9GGE - chains A and T of the 5 polymer chains in the assembly; structure by electron microscopy, 2.69 A resolution.

== Chain A ==
Name: DNA polymerase subunit gamma-1
From: Homo sapiens
Notes: EC 2.7.7.7, 3.1.11.-, 4.2.99.-
UniProtKB: P54098 (DPOG1_HUMAN); residue numbers follow UniProt; this construct covers 26-1239
Chain sequence (1221 residues; numbered 19 to 1239; the number before each row is that of its first residue):
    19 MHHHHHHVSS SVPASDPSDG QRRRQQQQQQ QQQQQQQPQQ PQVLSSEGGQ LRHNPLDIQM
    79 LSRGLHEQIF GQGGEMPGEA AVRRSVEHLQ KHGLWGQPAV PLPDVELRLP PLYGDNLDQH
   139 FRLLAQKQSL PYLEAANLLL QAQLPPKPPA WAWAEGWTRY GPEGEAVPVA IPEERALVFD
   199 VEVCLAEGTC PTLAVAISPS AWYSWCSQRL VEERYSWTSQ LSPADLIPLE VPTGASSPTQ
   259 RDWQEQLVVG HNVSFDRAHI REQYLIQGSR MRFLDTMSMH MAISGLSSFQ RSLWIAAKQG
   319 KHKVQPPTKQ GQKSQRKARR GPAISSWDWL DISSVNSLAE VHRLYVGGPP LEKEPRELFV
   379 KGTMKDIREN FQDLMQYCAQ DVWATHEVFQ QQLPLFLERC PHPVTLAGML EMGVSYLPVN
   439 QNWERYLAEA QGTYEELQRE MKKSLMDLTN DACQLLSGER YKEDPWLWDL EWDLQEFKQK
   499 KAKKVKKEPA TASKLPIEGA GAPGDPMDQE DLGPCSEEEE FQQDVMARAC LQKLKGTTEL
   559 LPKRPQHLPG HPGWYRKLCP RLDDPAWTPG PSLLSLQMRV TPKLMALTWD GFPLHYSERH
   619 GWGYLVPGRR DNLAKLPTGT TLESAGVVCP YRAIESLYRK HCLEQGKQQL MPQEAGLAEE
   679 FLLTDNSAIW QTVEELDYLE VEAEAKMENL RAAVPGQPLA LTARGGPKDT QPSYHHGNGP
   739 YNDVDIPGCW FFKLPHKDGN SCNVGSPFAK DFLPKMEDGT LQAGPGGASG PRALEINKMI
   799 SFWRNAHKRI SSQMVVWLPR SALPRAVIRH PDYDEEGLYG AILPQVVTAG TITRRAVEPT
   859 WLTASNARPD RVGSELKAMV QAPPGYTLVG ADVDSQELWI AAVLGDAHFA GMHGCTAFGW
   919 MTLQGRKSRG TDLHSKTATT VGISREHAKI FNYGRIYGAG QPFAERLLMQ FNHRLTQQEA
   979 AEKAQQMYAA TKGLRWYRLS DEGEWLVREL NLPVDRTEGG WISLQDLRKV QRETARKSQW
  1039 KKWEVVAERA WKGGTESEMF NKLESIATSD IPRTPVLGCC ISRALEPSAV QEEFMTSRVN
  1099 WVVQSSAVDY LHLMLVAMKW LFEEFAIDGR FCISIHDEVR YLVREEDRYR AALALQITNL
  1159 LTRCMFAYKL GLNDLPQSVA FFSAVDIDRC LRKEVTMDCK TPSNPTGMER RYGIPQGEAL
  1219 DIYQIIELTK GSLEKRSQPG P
Not modelled in the structure: 19-66, 249-262, 318-341, 499-531, 628-732, 990-1051, 1234-1239
Sequence notes: initiating methionine (19); expression tag (20-25); engineered mutation Thr-467 (Ala in P54098)
Bound ions: Ca2+: Asp-890, Asp-1135 (together with 2'-deoxycytidine-5'-triphosphate)
Small-molecule neighbours: 2'-deoxycytidine-5'-triphosphate: Arg-853, Asp-890, Val-891, Asp-892, Ser-893, Gln-894, Glu-895, Lys-925, His-932, Arg-943, Lys-947, Ile-948, Tyr-951, Tyr-955, Asp-1135
Curated features (UniProtKB/Swiss-Prot):
  - region: Gln-43 to Gln-55 (Does not contribute to polymerase and exonuclease enzymatic activities), Thr-858 to Asn-864 (Trigger loop)
  - motif: Val-196 to Glu-200 (Exo I), Val-267 to Arg-275 (Exo II), Tyr-395 to Thr-403 (Exo III), Val-887 to Leu-896 (Pol A), Arg-943 to Gly-958 (Pol B), His-1134 to Val-1141 (Pol C)
  - active site: Asp-198 (Exonuclease activity)
  - binding site (DNA): Ser-306, Ser-593, Lys-806, Thr-849, Thr-1094, Ser-1095
  - binding site (RNA): Arg-579, His-754, Gly-763, Lys-768, Ser-863, Arg-869
  - binding site (a 2'-deoxyribonucleoside 5'-triphosphate): Asp-890, Val-891, Ser-893, Glu-895, Arg-943, Lys-947, Tyr-951, Asp-1135
  - binding site (Mg(2+)): Asp-890, Val-891, Asp-1135
  - site (Critical for replication fidelity and mismatch recognition): Arg-853, Gln-1102
  - natural variant: Gln-55 (Q55QQ; Q55QQQ), Arg-227 (R227W: In PEOB1 and MTDPS4B), Arg-232 (R232G: In MTDPS4A; R232H: In LS), Leu-244 (L244P: In MTDPS4A), Thr-251 (T251I: In PEOB1, MTDPS4A and MTDPS4B), Gly-268 (G268A: In PEOB1), Arg-275 (R275Q: Found in a patient with epileptic encephalopathy, developmental delay and moderate intellectual disability; uncertain significance), His-277 (H277L: In PEOB1; uncertain significance), Gly-303 (G303R: In MTDPS4A), Leu-304 (L304R: In PEOB1 and SANDO; L304SANDO: In PEOB1), Ser-305 (S305R: In MTDPS4A), Gln-308 (Q308H: In PEOB1), 51 further natural variant entries in UniProt
  - mutagenesis: Asp-198 (D198A: Abolishes exonuclease activity; when associated with A-200. Decreases polymerase exonucleolytic proofreading by 30-fold for the T:G mismatch and by 14-fold for the A:A mismatch ...), Glu-200 (E200A: Abolishes exonuclease activity; when associated with A-198. Decreases polymerase exonucleolytic proofreading by 30-fold for the T:G mismatch and by 14-fold for the A:A mismatch ...), Asp-274 (D274A: Unable to idle at the 5'-end of the nascent DNA strand. Continues DNA synthesis into double-stranded DNA past the 5'-end creating a flap structure that cannot be ligated), Lys-498 (K498C: Decreases processive DNA synthesis), Lys-499 (K499C: Decreases processive DNA synthesis), Lys-501 (K501C: Decreases processive DNA synthesis), Val-543 to Leu-558 (Markedly decreases the stimulation by POLG2, resulting in impaired processive DNA synthesis), Leu-549 (L549N: Decreases processive DNA synthesis), Leu-552 (L552N: Decreases processive DNA synthesis), Lys-553 (K553N: Decreases processive DNA synthesis), Arg-853 (R853A: Abolishes primer DNA extention in the presence of dNTPs. Impairs intrinsic polymerase processivity. Enhances exonuclease activity leading to primer DNA degradation), Asp-890 (D890N: Abolishes DNA polymerase activity), 1 further mutagenesis entry in UniProt
Reported in the primary citation:
  - disease-associated variants - R232H, A467T: decreased catalytic activity

== Chain T ==
Molecule: template strand (40-nt DNA)
Sequence (40 nucleotides; each row starts with the number of its first residue):
     1 TTTTTTTTTT ATCCGGGCTC CTCTAGACTC GACCGCATGC
Not modelled in the structure: 1-13, 34-40

== Interface between chain A and chain T ==
Residue-residue contacts (50; chain A residue first):
  Leu-304(A) with DC18(T), phosphate contact
  Ser-305(A) with DG17(T), hydrogen bond to the phosphate; DC18(T), phosphate contact
  Ser-306(A) with DC18(T), hydrogen bond to the phosphate
  Lys-498(A) with DC33(T), salt bridge to the phosphate
  Pro-560(A) with DC33(T), phosphate contact
  Lys-561(A) with DA32(T), salt bridge to the phosphate; DC33(T), hydrogen bond to the phosphate
  Arg-562(A) with DG31(T), phosphate contact; DA32(T), salt bridge to the phosphate
  Ser-593(A) with DC23(T), hydrogen bond to the phosphate
  Gln-595(A) with DC23(T), sugar contact
  Met-596(A) with DC23(T), phosphate contact; DT24(T), phosphate contact
  Arg-597(A) with DT24(T), hydrogen bond to the phosphate; DA25(T), salt bridge to the phosphate
  Glu-616(A) with DA25(T), phosphate contact
  Arg-802(A) with DC21(T), phosphate contact
  Asn-803(A) with DC21(T), sugar contact
  Lys-806(A) with DC21(T), phosphate contact
  Arg-807(A) with DT19(T), sugar contact; DC20(T), sugar contact
  Gly-848(A) with DC18(T), phosphate contact
  Thr-849(A) with DG17(T), phosphate contact; DC18(T), phosphate contact
  Ile-850(A) with DG17(T), phosphate contact; DC18(T), hydrogen bond to the phosphate
  Arg-853(A) with DG16(T), base contact
  Val-855(A) with DC18(T), phosphate contact; DT19(T), sugar contact
  Pro-857(A) with DT19(T), phosphate contact; DC20(T), phosphate contact
  Thr-861(A) with DT19(T), sugar contact
  Ile-948(A) with DG15(T), base contact
  Tyr-951(A) with DG15(T), base contact
  Gly-952(A) with DG15(T), base contact
  Tyr-955(A) with DG15(T), base contact
  Gly-956(A) with DC14(T), phosphate contact
  Ala-957(A) with DG15(T), sugar contact
  Gly-958(A) with DG15(T), hydrogen bond to the phosphate
  Phe-961(A) with DG15(T), phosphate contact
  Met-1093(A) with DC14(T), base contact
  Thr-1094(A) with DC14(T), base contact; DG16(T), hydrogen bond to the phosphate
  Ser-1095(A) with DG16(T), phosphate contact; DG17(T), hydrogen bond to the phosphate
  Asn-1098(A) with DG16(T), sugar contact
  Gln-1102(A) with DG16(T), base contact; DG17(T), hydrogen bond to the sugar
  His-1134(A) with DG17(T), base contact
Also at the interface, not in a pair above, chain A (42 interface residues in all): Met-299, Arg-309, His-805, Thr-851, Glu-856
Also at the interface, not in a pair above, chain T (15 interface residues in all): DT22

== Summary ==
Chain A and chain T form an interface of 42 and 15 residues respectively, with 10 hydrogen bonds and 4 salt
bridges. Polar pairs include Gln-1102(A)/DG17(T), Ser-305(A)/DG17(T) and Ser-306(A)/DC18(T). Chain A binds
2'-deoxycytidine-5'-triphosphate. The paper reports that R232H and A467T of chain A reduce catalytic activity.
Here chain A is DNA polymerase subunit gamma-1 (Homo sapiens) and chain T is template strand (40-nt DNA).
Entry 9GGE (Structure of the A467T mutant of human mitochondrial DNA polymerase gamma) was determined by
electron microscopy, deposited together with 9GGB, 9GGC, 9GGD and 9GGF.
